PDB entry 3Q8Q | X-ray diffraction, 2.03 A resolution | chains B and T of the 3 polymer chains in the assembly

Chain B:
Name: DNA polymerase iota
Organism: Homo sapiens
Notes: EC 2.7.7.7
UniProtKB: Q9UNA4 (POLI_HUMAN); numbering as in UniProt (aligned over 1-420)
Amino-acid sequence (420 residues; row label = number of the first residue in the row):
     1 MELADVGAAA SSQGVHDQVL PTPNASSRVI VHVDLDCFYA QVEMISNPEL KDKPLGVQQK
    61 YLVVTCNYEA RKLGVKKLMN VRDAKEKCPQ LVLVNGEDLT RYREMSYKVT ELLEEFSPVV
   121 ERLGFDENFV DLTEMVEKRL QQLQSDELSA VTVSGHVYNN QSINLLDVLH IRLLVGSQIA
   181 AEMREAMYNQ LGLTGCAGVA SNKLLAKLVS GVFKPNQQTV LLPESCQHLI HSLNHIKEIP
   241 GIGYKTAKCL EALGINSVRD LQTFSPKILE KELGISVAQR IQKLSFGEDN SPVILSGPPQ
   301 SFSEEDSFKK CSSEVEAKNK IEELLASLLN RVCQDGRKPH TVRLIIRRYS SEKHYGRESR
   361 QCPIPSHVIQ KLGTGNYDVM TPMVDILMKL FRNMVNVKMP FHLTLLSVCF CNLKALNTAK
Not modelled in the structure: 1-26, 351-355, 373-375, 415-420
Swiss-Prot annotation at these positions:
  - natural variant: Gly-96 (R96G: Large decrease in catalytic activity efficiency which is partially rescued by the presence of Mn(2+) instead Mg(2+); this construct carries the variant)
  - mutagenesis: Met-1 to Ala-25 (Small decrease in catalytic activity efficiency which is partially rescued by the presence of Mn(2+) instead Mg(2+))
Bound ions: Mg2+ site 1: Asp-34, Leu-35 (together with 2'-deoxyadenosine 5'-triphosphate); Mg2+ site 2: Lys-237, Ile-239, Ile-242 (shared with 1 residue of chain P)
Small-molecule neighbours: 2'-deoxyadenosine 5'-triphosphate (DTP): Asp-34, Leu-35, Asp-36, Cys-37, Phe-38, Tyr-39, Val-64, Thr-65, Tyr-68, Arg-71, Lys-77, Leu-78, Asp-126, Glu-127, Lys-214
What the authors report for this chain:
  - binding site for the 11-nt DNA strand (chain T): Gln-59
  - mutagenesis - Q59A (1.2-fold): increased catalytic activity on 8-oxo-G
  - specificity-determining residues: Gln-59

Chain T:
Molecule: 11-nt DNA strand
Sequence (11 nucleotides; row label = number of the first residue in the row):
   837 TCAGGGGTCC T
Not modelled in the structure: 837-839
Modified / non-standard residues: 8OG (8-oxo-2'-deoxy-guanosine-5'-monophosphate) at position 840

Interface between chain B and chain T:
Residue-residue contacts (26):
  Gln-59(B) / 8OG_840(T)  base contact
  Gln-59(B) / DG841(T)  sugar contact
  Lys-60(B) / 8OG_840(T)  phosphate contact
  Lys-60(B) / DG841(T)  phosphate contact
  Tyr-61(B) / 8OG_840(T)  hydrogen bond to the phosphate
  Leu-62(B) / 8OG_840(T)  sugar contact
  Val-64(B) / 8OG_840(T)  base contact
  Glu-97(B) / DG841(T)  sugar contact
  Leu-99(B) / DG841(T)  phosphate contact
  Leu-99(B) / DG842(T)  phosphate contact
  Arg-103(B) / DG842(T)  salt bridge to the phosphate
  Arg-103(B) / DG843(T)  salt bridge to the phosphate
  Pro-299(B) / DT844(T)  phosphate contact
  Gln-300(B) / DT844(T)  hydrogen bond to the phosphate
  Gln-300(B) / DC845(T)  hydrogen bond to the phosphate
  Ser-301(B) / DT844(T)  hydrogen bond to the phosphate
  Phe-302(B) / DG843(T)  phosphate contact
  Ser-303(B) / DG842(T)  sugar contact
  Ser-303(B) / DG843(T)  hydrogen bond to the phosphate
  Glu-304(B) / DG842(T)  phosphate contact
  Glu-305(B) / DG841(T)  sugar contact
  Glu-305(B) / DG842(T)  hydrogen bond to the phosphate
  Ser-307(B) / 8OG_840(T)  phosphate contact
  Ser-307(B) / DG841(T)  hydrogen bond to the phosphate
  Arg-331(B) / DG843(T)  salt bridge to the phosphate
  Arg-347(B) / 8OG_840(T)  salt bridge to the phosphate
Interface residues without a listed pair, chain B (24 interface residues in all): Tyr-39, Leu-78, Gly-124, Phe-125, Ser-276, Asp-306
Interface residues without a listed pair, chain T (7 interface residues in all): DT847

In short:
Chain B and chain T form an interface of 24 and 7 residues respectively; the contacts include 7 hydrogen bonds
and 4 salt bridges. Polar contacts include Tyr-61(B)/8OG_840(T), Gln-300(B)/DT844(T) and Gln-300(B)/DC845(T).
From the paper: a binding site for the 11-nt DNA strand (chain T) at Gln-59(B); Q59A of chain B increases
catalytic activity on 8-oxo-G.
Chain B is DNA polymerase iota (Homo sapiens) and chain T is an 11-nt DNA strand; the structure, Human DNA
polymerase iota incorporating dATP opposite 8-oxo-guanine, was determined by X-ray diffraction, deposited
together with 3Q8P and 3Q8R.
